PDB entry 9IZA | electron microscopy, 3.06 A resolution | chains A and C of the 5 polymer chains in the assembly

# Chain A
Name: Hydroxycarboxylic acid receptor 2
From: Homo sapiens
Reference sequence: Q8TDS4 (HCAR2_HUMAN); residue numbers follow UniProt; this construct covers 8-301
Chain sequence (294 residues; row label = number of the first residue in the row):
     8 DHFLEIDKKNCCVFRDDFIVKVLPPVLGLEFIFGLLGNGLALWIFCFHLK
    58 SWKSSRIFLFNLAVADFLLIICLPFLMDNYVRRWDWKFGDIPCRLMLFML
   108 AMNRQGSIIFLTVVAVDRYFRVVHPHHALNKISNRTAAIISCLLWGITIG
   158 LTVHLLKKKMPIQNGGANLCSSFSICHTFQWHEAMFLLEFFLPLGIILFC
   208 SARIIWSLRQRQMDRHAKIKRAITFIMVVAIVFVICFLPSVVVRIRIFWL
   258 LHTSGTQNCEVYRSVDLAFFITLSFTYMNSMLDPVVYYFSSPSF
Cystine bridges: Cys18-Cys183, Cys19-Cys266, Cys100-Cys177
Ligand contacts: sch-900271 (A1EAD): Leu83, Asn86, Tyr87, Trp91, Trp93, Met103, Leu104, Leu107, Ala108, Arg111, Cys177, Ser178, Ser179, Phe180, His189, Phe277, Leu280, Tyr284
From the paper describing this entry:
  - binding site for sch-900271: Leu83, Trp91, Met103, Leu104, Arg111, Tyr284
  - mutagenesis - R111A, Y284A: decreased signaling in response to sch-900271
  - mutagenesis - W91R: increased signaling in response to CHBA

# Chain C
Name: Guanine nucleotide-binding protein G(i) subunit alpha-1
From: Homo sapiens
Reference sequence: P63096 (GNAI1_HUMAN); residues 4-354 here = UniProt positions 4-354
Chain sequence (351 residues; each row starts with the number of its first residue):
     4 TLSAEDKAAVERSKMIDRNLREDGEKAAREVKLLLLGAGESGKSTIVKQM
    54 KIIHEAGYSEEECKQYKAVVYSNTIQSIIAIIRAMGRLKIDFGDSARADD
   104 ARQLFVLAGAAEEGFMTAELAGVIKRLWKDSGVQACFNRSREYQLNDSAA
   154 YYLNDLDRIAQPNYIPTQQDVLRTRVKTTGIVETHFTFKDLHFKMFDVGA
   204 QRSERKKWIHCFEGVTAIIFCVALSDYDLVLAEDEEMNRMHESMKLFDSI
   254 CNNKWFTDTSIILFLNKKDLFEEKIKKSPLTICYPEYAGSNTYEEAAAYI
   304 QCQFEDLNKRKDTKEIYTHFTCSTDTKNVQFVFDAVTDVIIKNNLKDCGL
   354 F
Disordered / not traced: 54-181, 234-240
Differences from the reference sequence: engineered mutation Ala203 (Gly in P63096), Ser326 (Ala in P63096)
Curated features (UniProtKB/Swiss-Prot):
  - region: Lys35 to Thr48 (G1 motif), Asp173 to Thr181 (G2 motif), Phe196 to Gly202, Gln204, Arg205 (G3 motif), Ile265 to Asp272 (G4 motif), Thr324, Cys325, Thr327 to Thr329 (G5 motif)
  - binding site (GTP): Glu43 to Thr48, Ser151, Leu175 to Thr181, Asp200 to Gly202, Gln204, Asn269 to Asp272
  - binding site (Mg(2+)): Ser47, Thr181
  - modified residue: Arg178 (ADP-ribosylarginine), Gln204 (Deamidated glutamine), Cys351 (ADP-ribosylcysteine)
  - natural variant: Gly40 (G40C: In NEDHISB; G40R: In NEDHISB), Gly45 (G45D: In NEDHISB), Thr48 (T48I: In NEDHISB; T48K: In NEDHISB), Gln52 (Q52P: In NEDHISB), Ser75 (deletion: In NEDHISB; uncertain significance), Gln172 (deletion: In NEDHISB), Asp173 (D173V: In NEDHISB), Glu186 to Phe189 (deletion: In NEDHISB; uncertain significance), Cys224 (C224Y: In NEDHISB), Lys270 (K270N: In NEDHISB; K270R: In NEDHISB), Asp272 (D272G: In NEDHISB), Val332 (V332E: In NEDHISB; uncertain significance)
  - mutagenesis: Gly42 (G42R: Abolishes switch to an activated conformation and dissociation from beta and gamma subunits upon GTP binding. Abolishes interaction with RGS family members), Glu116 (E116L: Enhances interaction (inactive GDP-bound) with RGS14), Gln147 (Q147L: Enhances interaction (inactive GDP-bound) with RGS14), Glu245 (E245L: Enhances interaction (inactive GDP-bound) with RGS14)

# How chain A and chain C interact
Contacting residue pairs (30):
  Ser62(A) with Asp350(C)
  Arg63(A) with Cys351(C)
  Arg125(A) with Cys351(C)
  Arg128(A) with Asn347(C), hydrogen bond (backbone-side chain); Asp350(C); Cys351(C)
  Val129(A) with Ile344(C)
  Pro132(A) with Ile343(C), hydrophobic; Ile344(C), hydrophobic; Asn347(C), hydrogen bond (backbone-side chain)
  His133(A) with Leu194(C); Thr340(C); Ile343(C)
  Lys138(A) with Arg32(C)
  Arg218(A) with Asp337(C), hydrogen bond (side chain-backbone); Thr340(C); Asp341(C), salt bridge; Ile344(C)
  Met220(A) with Asp341(C); Ile344(C), hydrophobic; Lys345(C)
  His223(A) with Asp315(C); Phe354(C)
  Lys225(A) with Asp315(C); Phe354(C)
  Ile226(A) with Phe354(C), hydrophobic
  Ala229(A) with Leu353(C)
  Ile233(A) with Leu353(C), hydrophobic
  Ser298(A) with Gly352(C), hydrogen bond (side chain-backbone)
  Pro299(A) with Gly352(C)
Other interface residues (no listed pair), chain A (21 interface residues in all): Asp124, Asn137, Leu215, Ser300
Other interface residues (no listed pair), chain C (19 interface residues in all): Ala31, Phe336, Leu348, Lys349

# In short
21 residues of chain A and 19 residues of chain C are in contact, with 4 hydrogen bonds and 1 salt bridge.
Among the polar pairs are Arg218(A)-Asp341(C), Arg128(A)-Asn347(C) and Pro132(A)-Asn347(C). The paper reports
a binding site for sch-900271 at Leu83(A), Trp91(A) and Met103(A) among others; R111A and Y284A of chain A
reduce signaling in response to sch-900271.
Here chain A is Hydroxycarboxylic acid receptor 2 and chain C is Guanine nucleotide-binding protein G(i)
subunit alpha-1, both from Homo sapiens. Entry 9IZA (Cryo-EM structure of human HCAR2-Gi complex with
SCH900271) was determined by electron microscopy, deposited together with 9IZC, 9IZD and 9J8Z.
